Entry 6WOY (X-ray diffraction, 3.00 A resolution); this record covers chains A and C of the 9 polymer chains in the assembly.

[Chain A]
Protein: DNA-directed RNA polymerase subunit alpha
From: Thermus thermophilus
Notes: EC 2.7.7.6
Reference sequence: Q9Z9H6 (RPOA_THETH); numbering as in UniProt (aligned over 1-315)
Amino-acid sequence (315 residues; numbered 1 to 315; the number before each row is that of its first residue):
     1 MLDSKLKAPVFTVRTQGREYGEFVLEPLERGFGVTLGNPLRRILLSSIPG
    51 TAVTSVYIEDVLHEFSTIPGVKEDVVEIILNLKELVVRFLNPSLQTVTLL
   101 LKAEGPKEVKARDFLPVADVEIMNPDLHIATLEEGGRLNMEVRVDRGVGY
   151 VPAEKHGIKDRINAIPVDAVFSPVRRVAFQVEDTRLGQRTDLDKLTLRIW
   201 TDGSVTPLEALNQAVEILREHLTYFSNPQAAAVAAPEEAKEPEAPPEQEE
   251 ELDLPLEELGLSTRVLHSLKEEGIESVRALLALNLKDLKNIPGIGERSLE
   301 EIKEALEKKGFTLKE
Unresolved in the structure: 1-3, 230-315

[Chain C]
Protein: DNA-directed RNA polymerase subunit beta
From: Thermus thermophilus
Notes: EC 2.7.7.6
Reference sequence: Q8RQE9 (RPOB_THET8); residues 1-1119 here = UniProt positions 1-1119
Amino-acid sequence (1119 residues; numbered 1 to 1119; the number before each row is that of its first residue):
     1 MEIKRFGRIREVIPLPPLTEIQVESYRRALQADVPPEKRENVGIQAAFRE
    51 TFPIEEEDKGKGGLVLDFLEYRLGEPPFPQDECREKDLTYQAPLYARLQL
   101 IHKDTGLIKEDEVFLGHIPLMTEDGSFIINGADRVIVSQIHRSPGVYFTP
   151 DPARPGRYIASIIPLPKRGPWIDLEVEPNGVVSMKVNKRKFPLVLLLRVL
   201 GYDQETLARELGAYGELVQGLMDESVFAMRPEEALIRLFTLLRPGDPPKR
   251 DKAVAYVYGLIADPRRYDLGEAGRYKAEEKLGIRLSGRTLARFEDGEFKD
   301 EVFLPTLRYLFALTAGVPGHEVDDIDHLGNRRIRTVGELMTDQFRVGLAR
   351 LARGVRERMLMGSEDSLTPAKLVNSRPLEAAIREFFSRSQLSQFKDETNP
   401 LSSLRHKRRISALGPGGLTRERAGFDVRDVHRTHYGRICPVETPEGANIG
   451 LITSLAAYARVDELGFIRTPYRRVVGGVVTDEVVYMTATEEDRYTIAQAN
   501 TPLEGNRIAAERVVARRKGEPVIVSPEEVEFMDVSPKQVFSVNTNLIPFL
   551 EHDDANRALMGSNMQTQAVPLIRAQAPVVMTGLEERVVRDSLAALYAEED
   601 GEVAKVDGNRIVVRYEDGRLVEYPLRRFYRSNQGTALDQRPRVVVGQRVR
   651 KGDLLADGPASENGFLALGQNVLVAIMPFDGYNFEDAIVISEELLKRDFY
   701 TSIHIERYEIEARDTKLGPERITRDIPHLSEAALRDLDEEGVVRIGAEVK
   751 PGDILVGRTSFKGESEPTPEERLLRSIFGEKARDVKDTSLRVPPGEGGIV
   801 VRTVRLRRGDPGVELKPGVREVVRVYVAQKRKLQVGDKLANRHGNKGVVA
   851 KILPVEDMPHLPDGTPVDVILNPLGVPSRMNLGQILETHLGLAGYFLGQR
   901 YISPIFDGAKEPEIKELLAQAFEVYFGKRKGEGFGVDKREVEVLRRAEKL
   951 GLVTPGKTPEEQLKELFLQGKVVLYDGRTGEPIEGPIVVGQMFIMKLYHM
  1001 VEDKMHARSTGPYSLITQQPLGGKAQFGGQRFGEMEVWALEAYGAAHTLQ
  1051 EMLTLKSDDIEGRNAAYEAIIKGEDVPEPSVPESFRVLVKELQALALDVQ
  1101 TLDEKDNPVDIFEGLASKR
Unresolved in the structure: 57-63, 1119

[Chain A / chain C interface]
Residue-residue contacts - 80 pairs, chain A then chain C:
  E22(A) - E932(C)
  E22(A) - F934(C)
  R30(A) - K938(C)
  N38(A) - G977(C)  hydrogen bond (side chain-backbone)
  N38(A) - R978(C)
  N38(A) - T979(C)
  N38(A) - G980(C)  hydrogen bond (side chain-backbone)
  R41(A) - H860(C)  hydrogen bond
  R41(A) - G977(C)
  R42(A) - E856(C)  hydrogen bond (side chain-backbone)
  R42(A) - D857(C)  salt bridge
  R42(A) - G977(C)
  R42(A) - R978(C)
  L45(A) - V855(C)  hydrophobic
  S46(A) - E856(C)
  L62(A) - I745(C)
  L62(A) - G746(C)
  H63(A) - G746(C)
  H63(A) - I799(C)
  E64(A) - K830(C)  salt bridge
  F65(A) - I703(C)  hydrophobic
  F65(A) - A828(C)  hydrophobic
  F65(A) - K830(C)
  T67(A) - G608(C)
  T67(A) - N609(C)  hydrogen bond
  I68(A) - D607(C)
  P69(A) - D607(C)
  G70(A) - D607(C)  hydrogen bond (backbone-side chain)
  V71(A) - D607(C)
  V71(A) - G608(C)  hydrogen bond (backbone-backbone)
  K72(A) - V606(C)
  K72(A) - D607(C)
  K72(A) - G608(C)
  K72(A) - P641(C)
  K72(A) - R642(C)
  K72(A) - V643(C)  hydrogen bond (side chain-backbone)
  K72(A) - V644(C)
  D74(A) - R627(C)  salt bridge
  D74(A) - R640(C)  salt bridge
  V76(A) - R640(C)
  L80(A) - R573(C)
  L80(A) - D698(C)
  K83(A) - K696(C)  hydrogen bond (side chain-backbone)
  K83(A) - D698(C)  salt bridge
  E133(A) - K605(C)
  E133(A) - V606(C)  hydrogen bond (side chain-backbone)
  E133(A) - D607(C)
  E133(A) - R610(C)  salt bridge
  E133(A) - V645(C)
  E134(A) - K605(C)
  Y150(A) - E692(C)
  Y150(A) - L695(C)
  Y150(A) - K696(C)
  Y150(A) - K832(C)
  E154(A) - K832(C)  salt bridge
  D168(A) - D698(C)
  D168(A) - K832(C)  salt bridge
  R176(A) - D863(C)
  R176(A) - T865(C)  hydrogen bond
  V177(A) - G864(C)
  A178(A) - P862(C)
  A178(A) - D863(C)
  A178(A) - G864(C)
  F179(A) - R939(C)  hydrogen bond (backbone-side chain)
  Q180(A) - R929(C)  hydrogen bond
  Q180(A) - F934(C)
  Q180(A) - D937(C)
  V181(A) - D937(C)  hydrogen bond (backbone-side chain)
  V181(A) - K938(C)  hydrogen bond (backbone-backbone)
  V181(A) - R939(C)
  E182(A) - G935(C)  hydrogen bond (side chain-backbone)
  E182(A) - V936(C)
  E182(A) - K938(C)
  D183(A) - K938(C)  salt bridge
  D191(A) - K938(C)  salt bridge
  L192(A) - K938(C)
  D193(A) - K938(C)  salt bridge
  T196(A) - F934(C)
  R198(A) - E932(C)  salt bridge
  R198(A) - F934(C)
Other interface residues (no listed pair), chain A (46 interface residues in all): V34, S66, E77, T131, I162, V170, W200
Other interface residues (no listed pair), chain C (55 interface residues in all): I572, A604, F628, R697, R744, V800, V801, Q829, G933, D976

[In short]
Chain A and chain C form an interface of 46 and 55 residues respectively, with 16 hydrogen bonds and 12 salt
bridges. Polar pairs include R42(A)-D857(C), E64(A)-K830(C) and D74(A)-R627(C).
Here chain A is DNA-directed RNA polymerase subunit alpha and chain C is DNA-directed RNA polymerase subunit
beta, both from Thermus thermophilus. Entry 6WOY (Thermus thermophilus RNA polymerase initially transcribing
complex with 3'dCTP) was determined by X-ray diffraction (same publication as 6WOX).
